8WXP - chain A; structure by X-ray diffraction, 1.75 A resolution.

[Chain A]
Molecule: ABC-type uncharacterized transport system periplasmic component-like protein
Organism: Rhodothermus marinus DSM 4252
UniProtKB: D0MDR1 (D0MDR1_RHOM4); residue numbers follow UniProt; this construct covers 22-185
Sequence (164 residues; row label = number of the first residue in the row):
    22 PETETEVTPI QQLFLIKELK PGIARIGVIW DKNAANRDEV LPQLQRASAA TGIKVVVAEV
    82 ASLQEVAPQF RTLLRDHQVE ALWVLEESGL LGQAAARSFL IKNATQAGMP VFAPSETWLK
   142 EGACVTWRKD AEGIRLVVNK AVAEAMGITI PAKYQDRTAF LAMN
Unresolved in the structure: 22-26, 183-185
Modified positions: Mse130 (selenomethionine; parent Met); Mse167 (selenomethionine; parent Met); Mse184 (selenomethionine)

[In short]
Chain A is ABC-type uncharacterized transport system periplasmic component-like protein (Rhodothermus marinus
DSM 4252); the structure, Crystal structure of substrate-binding protein from Rhodothermus marinus (Dose IV),
was determined by X-ray diffraction, deposited together with 8WXM, 8WXN and 8WXO.
